5B4A - chain A; structure by X-ray diffraction, 1.72 A resolution.

[Chain A]
Molecule: UDP-2,3-diacylglucosamine hydrolase
Source organism: Pseudomonas aeruginosa PAO1
Notes: EC 3.6.1.54
Reference sequence: Q9I2V0 (LPXH_PSEAE); residues 1-240 here = UniProt positions 1-240
Amino-acid sequence (248 residues; numbered 1 to 248; the number before each row is that of its first residue):
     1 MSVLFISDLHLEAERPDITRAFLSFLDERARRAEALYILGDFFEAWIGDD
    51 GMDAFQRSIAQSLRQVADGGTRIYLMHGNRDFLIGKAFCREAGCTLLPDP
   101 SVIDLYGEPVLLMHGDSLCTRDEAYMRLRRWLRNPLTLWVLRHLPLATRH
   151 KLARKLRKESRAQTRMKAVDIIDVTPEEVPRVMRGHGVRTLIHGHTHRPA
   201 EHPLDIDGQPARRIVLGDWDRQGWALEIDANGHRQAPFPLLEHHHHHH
Unresolved in the structure: 1, 242-248
Construct notes: expression tag (241-248)
Swiss-Prot annotation at these positions:
  - binding site (Mn(2+)): Asp8, His10, Asp41, Asn79, His114, His195, His197
  - binding site (substrate): Asn79, Arg80, Asp122, Arg157 to Lys167, His195
  - mutagenesis: His10 (H10N: Does not bind to Mn 1)
Small-molecule neighbours: LP5 ((R)-((2R,3S,4R,5R,6R)-3-hydroxy-2-(hydroxymethyl)-5-((R)-3-hydroxytetradecanamido)-6-(phosphonooxy)tetrahydro-2H-pyran-4-yl) 3-hydroxytetradecanoate): Ala45, Trp46, Ile47, Asn79, Arg80, Phe82, Leu83, Asp122, Ala124, Tyr125, Leu128, Leu141, Arg149, Leu152, Ala153, Lys155, Leu156, Arg157, Glu159, Ser160, Gln163, Thr164, Lys167, Ile172, His195
Reported in the primary citation:
  - catalytic residues: Arg80 (proposed by the authors, not directly observed)

[Overview]
Ligands of chain A: compound LP5. Curated annotation (UniProt) lists 7 Mn2+-binding residues, 15
substrate-binding residues and one mutagenesis site. From the paper: the catalytic residue Arg80.
Chain A is UDP-2,3-diacylglucosamine hydrolase (Pseudomonas aeruginosa PAO1); the structure, Crystal structure
of LpxH with lipid X in spacegroup P21, was determined by X-ray diffraction together with 5B49, 5B4B, 5B4C and
5B4D from the same study.
